PDB entry 5KEM | electron microscopy, 5.50 A resolution (low resolution: residue-level contacts below are approximate; hydrogen-bond / salt-bridge calls are withheld) | chains E and A of the 10 polymer chains in the assembly

[Chain E]
Molecule: c13C6 variable Fab domain light chain
Organism: Homo sapiens
Notes: antibody fragment or engineered binder
Sequence (107 residues; numbered 1 to 107; the number before each row is that of its first residue):
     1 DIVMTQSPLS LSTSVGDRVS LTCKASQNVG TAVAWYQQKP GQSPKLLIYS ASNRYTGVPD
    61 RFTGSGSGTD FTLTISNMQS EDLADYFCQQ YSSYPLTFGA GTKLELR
Cystine bridges: Cys23-Cys88

[Chain A]
Molecule: Ebola secreted glycoprotein
Organism: Zaire ebolavirus
UniProtKB: Q05320 (VGP_EBOZM); numbering as in UniProt (aligned over 53-284)
Sequence (232 residues; row label = number of the first residue in the row):
    53 CRDKLSSTNQ LRSVGLNLEG NGVATDVPSA TKRWGFRSGV PPKVVNYEAG EWAENCYNLE
   113 IKKPDGSECL PAAPDGIRGF PRCRYVHKVS GTGPCAGDFA FHKEGAFFLY DRLASTVIYR
   173 GTTFAEGVVA FLILPQAKKD FFSSHPLREP VNATEDPSSG YYSTTIRYQA TGFGTNETEY
   233 LFEVDNLTYV QLESRFTPQF LLQLNETIYT SGKRSNTTGK LIWKVNPEID TT
Swiss-Prot annotation at these positions:
  - site (Involved in receptor recognition and/or post-binding events): Leu57, Leu63, Arg64, Phe88, Lys95, Ile170
  - glycosylation (N-linked (GlcNAc...) asparagine): Asn204, Asn228, Asn238, Asn257, Asn268
  - natural variant: Ser65 (S65P: In strain: Isolate mouse-adapted), Ser246 (S246P: In strain: Isolate mouse-adapted)
  - mutagenesis: Cys53 (C53G: Induces GP1 secretion. Complete loss of virus capability to enter into host cell), Asp55 (D55A: 80% loss of virus capability to enter into host cell; D55E/K: No effect on viral entry), Leu57 (L57A: Complete loss of virus capability to enter into host cell; L57F/I/K: 90% loss of virus capability to enter into host cell), Leu63 (L63A: 90% loss of virus capability to enter into host cell; L63F: Almost complete loss of virus capability to enter into host cell; L63K: Complete loss of virus capability to enter into host cell), Arg64 (R64A/E: Complete loss of virus capability to enter into host cell; R64K: No loss of virus capability to enter into host cell), Phe88 (F88A/E: Complete loss of virus capability to enter into host cell; F88A: About 50% loss of ability to counteract host BST2; F88I: No loss of virus capability to enter into host cell), Lys95 (K95A/E: 80% loss of virus capability to enter into host cell; K95R: 20% loss of virus capability to enter into host cell), Cys108 (C108G: Almost complete loss of expression of GP1 and GP2. Almost complete loss of virus capability to enter into host cell), Leu111 (L111A: About 60% loss of ability to counteract host BST2), Cys121 (C121G: Reduced levels of expression of GP1 and GP2. 50% loss of virus capability to enter into host cell), Leu122 (L122A: About 60% loss of ability to counteract host BST2), Cys135 (C135S: Almost complete loss of expression of GP1 and GP2. Complete loss of virus capability to enter into host cell), 5 further mutagenesis entries in UniProt
Cystine bridges: Cys108-Cys135, Cys121-Cys147
What the authors report for this chain:
  - self-association interface (contacts with another copy of this molecule): Gly179 to Gln188
  - conformationally variable residues (loop rearrangement): Ala189 to Tyr214
  - mutagenesis - V92L, F159S, L239S: decreased binding to c13C6 variable Fab domain heavy chain
  - mutagenesis - Q188R, E229K, T230A: unchanged binding to c13C6 variable Fab domain heavy chain
  - mutagenesis - D150A: decreased binding to BDBV91 variable Fab domain heavy chain
  - mutagenesis - W275L (55% WT activity): decreased binding to c13C6
  - mutagenesis - Q188R (50% WT binding): decreased binding to BDBV91
  - mutagenesis - F159S (150% WT): increased binding to BDBV91
  - mutagenesis - T240N: abolished binding to c13C6 variable Fab domain heavy chain
  - mutagenesis - T270A (<1% WT activity): abolished binding to c13C6

[Interface between chain E and chain A]
Residue-residue contacts (7; chain E residue first):
  Ala32(E) - Asn268(A)
  Tyr91(E) - Thr269(A)
  Tyr91(E) - Thr270(A)
  Ser92(E) - Thr269(A)
  Tyr94(E) - Thr269(A)
  Tyr94(E) - Thr270(A)
  Tyr94(E) - Gly271(A)
Interface residues without a listed pair, chain E (5 interface residues in all): Ser93

[Summary]
Chain E and chain A form an interface of 5 and 4 residues respectively. From UniProt: 17 mutagenesis sites on
chain A. From the paper: V92L, F159S and L239S of chain A reduce binding to c13C6 variable Fab domain heavy
chain; conformational variability at Ala189(A); 10 substitutions were tested in all.
Here chain E is c13C6 variable Fab domain light chain (Homo sapiens) and chain A is Ebola secreted
glycoprotein (Zaire ebolavirus). Entry 5KEM (EBOV sGP in complex with variable Fab domains of IgGs c13C6 and
BDBV91) was determined by electron microscopy (same publication as 5KEN).
